PDB entry 5LV9 | X-ray diffraction, 2.33 A resolution | chain A

Chain A:
Name: thermophilic tryptophan halogenase
Organism: Streptomyces violaceusniger
Amino-acid sequence (513 residues; numbered 2 to 514; the number before each row is that of its first residue):
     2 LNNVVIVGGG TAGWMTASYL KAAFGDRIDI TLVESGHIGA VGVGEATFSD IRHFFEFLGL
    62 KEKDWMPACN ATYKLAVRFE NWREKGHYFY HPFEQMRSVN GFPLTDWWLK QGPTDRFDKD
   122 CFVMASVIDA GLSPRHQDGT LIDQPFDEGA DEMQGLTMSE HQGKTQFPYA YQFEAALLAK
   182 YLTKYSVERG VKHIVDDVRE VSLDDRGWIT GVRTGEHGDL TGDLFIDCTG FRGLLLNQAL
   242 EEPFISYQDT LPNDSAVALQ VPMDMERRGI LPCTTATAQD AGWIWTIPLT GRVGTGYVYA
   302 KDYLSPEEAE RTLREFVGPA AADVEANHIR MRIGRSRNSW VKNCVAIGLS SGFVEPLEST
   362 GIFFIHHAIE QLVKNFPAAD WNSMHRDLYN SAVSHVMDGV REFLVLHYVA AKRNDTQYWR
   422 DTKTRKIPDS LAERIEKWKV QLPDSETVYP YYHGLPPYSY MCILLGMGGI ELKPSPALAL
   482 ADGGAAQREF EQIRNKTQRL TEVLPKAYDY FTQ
Not modelled in the structure: 511-514
Reported in the primary citation:
  - catalytic residues: Lys75, Glu359
  - specificity-determining residues: Pro457
  - conformationally variable residues (order/disorder transition): Ala41 to Glu46

Summary:
From the paper: catalytic residues Lys75 and Glu359; the specificity determinant Pro457.
Chain A is thermophilic tryptophan halogenase (Streptomyces violaceusniger); the structure, Crystal structure
of thermophilic tryptophan halogenase (Th-Hal) enzyme from Streptomycin violaceusniger, was determined by
X-ray diffraction (same publication as 5LVA).
